1Y83 - chains A and C of the 4 polymer chains in the assembly; structure by X-ray diffraction, 1.90 A resolution.

== Chain A (and C) ==
Molecule: Hemoglobin alpha chain
Organism: Homo sapiens
Notes: chain C of this document is another copy of the same molecule, construct and numbering; everything in this record applies to it too
UniProt: P69905 (HBA_HUMAN); residues 1-141 here = UniProt positions 1-141
Sequence (141 residues; row label = number of the first residue in the row):
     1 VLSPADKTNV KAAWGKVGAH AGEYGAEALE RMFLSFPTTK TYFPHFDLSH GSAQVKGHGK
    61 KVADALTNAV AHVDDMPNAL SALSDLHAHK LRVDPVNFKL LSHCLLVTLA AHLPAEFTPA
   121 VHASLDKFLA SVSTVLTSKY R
Swiss-Prot annotation at these positions:
  - site: Lys61 (Not glycated)
  - natural variant: Asp6 (A6D: In J-Toronto; this construct carries the variant), Ala13 (A13D: In J-Paris 1/J-Aljezur), Glu27 (A27E: In Shenyang; this construct carries the variant), Lys61 (K61N: In Zambia; deletion: In Clinic), Asp64 (A64D: In Pontoise; this construct carries the variant), Asp75 (D75A: In Lille; D75G: In Chapel Hill; D75N: In G-Pest), Ala111 (A111D: In Petah Tikva)
Bound ions: heme Fe near His87 (its only coordinating residue here)
Residues lining bound ligands: heme (HEM): Met32, Thr39, Tyr42, Phe43, His45, Phe46, His58, Lys61, Val62, Ala65, Leu66, Leu83, Leu86, His87, Leu91, Val93, Asn97, Phe98, Leu101, Val132, Ser133, Leu136

== How chain A and chain C interact ==
Contacting residue pairs - 4 pairs, chain A then chain C:
  Asp126(A) - Arg141(C)  salt bridge
  Lys127(A) - Arg141(C)  hydrogen bond (side chain-backbone)
  Arg141(A) - Asp126(C)  salt bridge
  Arg141(A) - Lys127(C)  hydrogen bond (backbone-side chain)
Interface residues without a listed pair, chain A (7 interface residues in all): Val1, Ala123, Ala130, Ser138
Interface residues without a listed pair, chain C (7 interface residues in all): Val1, Ala123, Ala130, Ser138

== In short ==
The chain A/chain C interface involves 7 residues from each chain; the contacts include 2 hydrogen bonds and 2
salt bridges. Among the polar pairs are Asp126(A)-Arg141(C) and Lys127(A)-Arg141(C). Bound to chain A: heme.
Chain A and chain C are both Hemoglobin alpha chain (Homo sapiens); the structure, T-To-T(High) quaternary
transitions in human hemoglobin: betaY145G deoxy low-salt (1 test set), was determined by X-ray diffraction
together with 1XXT, 1XY0, 1XZ5, 1XZ7, 1XZU, 1XZV and 45 further entries from the same study.
